Entry 6G90 (electron microscopy, 4.00 A resolution); this record covers chains 1 and E of the 38 polymer chains in the assembly.

# Chain 1
Molecule: U1 snRNA
Source organism: Saccharomyces cerevisiae
Sequence (407 nucleotides; row label = number of the first residue in the row; note: 161 numbers in that range are skipped by the numbering (no residue carries them; nothing is unmodelled there)):
     1 AUACUUACCUUAAGAUAUCAGAGGAGAUCAAGAAGUCCUACUGAUCAAAC
    51 AUGCGCUUCCAAUAGUAGAAGGACGUUAAGCAUUUAUCAUUGAACUAUAA
   101 UUGUUCAUUGAAGUCAUUGAUGCAAACUCCUUGGUCACACACACAUACGG
   151 CGCGGAAGGCGUGUUUGCUGACGUUUCCAUUCCCUUGUUUCAAUCAUUGG
   201 UUAAUCCCUUGAUUCCUUUGGGGAUUUUUGGGUUAAACUGAUUUUUGGGG
   251 CCCUUUGUUUCUUCUGCCUGGAGAAGUUUGACACCAAAUUCAAAUUGGUG
   301 UUAGGGGAGCUGGGGCCUUUCAAAA
   378 NNNNNNNNNNNNNNNNN
   424 NNNNNNNNNNNNNNNNN
   516 UUUUGGAAGGUCUUGGU
   538 CGGGUGGAUCUUAUAAUUUUUGAUUUAUUUU
Disordered / not traced: 62-66, 96-102, 113-114, 145-151, 174-180, 203-235, 260, 267-271, 278-279, 288-294, 565-568
Modified residues: PSU (pseudouridine-5'-monophosphate) at position 5; PSU (pseudouridine-5'-monophosphate) at position 6
From the paper describing this entry:
  - conformationally variable residues (order/disorder transition): A1 to U10

# Chain E
Protein: U1 small nuclear ribonucleoprotein component PRP42
Source organism: Saccharomyces cerevisiae
Reference sequence: Q03776 (PRP42_YEAST); residues 1-544 here = UniProt positions 1-544
Chain sequence (544 residues; numbered 1 to 544; the number before each row is that of its first residue):
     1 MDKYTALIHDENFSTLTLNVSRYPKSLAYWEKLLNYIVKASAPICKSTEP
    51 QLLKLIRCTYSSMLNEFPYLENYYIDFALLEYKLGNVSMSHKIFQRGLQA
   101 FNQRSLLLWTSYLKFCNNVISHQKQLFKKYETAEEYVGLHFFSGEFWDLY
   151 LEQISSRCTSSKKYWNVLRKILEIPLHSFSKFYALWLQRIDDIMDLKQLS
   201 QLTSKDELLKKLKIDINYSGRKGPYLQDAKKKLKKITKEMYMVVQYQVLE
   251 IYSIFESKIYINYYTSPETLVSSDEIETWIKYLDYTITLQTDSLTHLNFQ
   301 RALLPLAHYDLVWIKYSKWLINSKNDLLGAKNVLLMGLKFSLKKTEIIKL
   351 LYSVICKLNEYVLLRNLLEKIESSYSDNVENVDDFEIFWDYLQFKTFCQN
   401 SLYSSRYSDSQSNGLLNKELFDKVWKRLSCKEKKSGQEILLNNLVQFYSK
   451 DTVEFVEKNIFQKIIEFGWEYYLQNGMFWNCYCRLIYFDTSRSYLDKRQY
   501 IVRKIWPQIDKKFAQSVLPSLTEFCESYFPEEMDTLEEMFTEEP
Disordered / not traced: 1, 543-544
UniProt features mapped onto this chain:
  - motif: Lys230 to Lys235 (Nuclear localization signal)

# Interface between chain 1 and chain E
Contacting residue pairs (30):
  A73(1) - Thr159(E)  sugar contact
  C74(1) - Gln123(E)  hydrogen bond to the sugar
  C74(1) - Arg157(E)  hydrogen bond to the sugar
  C74(1) - Thr159(E)  base contact
  G75(1) - Cys158(E)  hydrogen bond to the phosphate
  G75(1) - Thr159(E)  phosphate contact
  G110(1) - Lys54(E)  phosphate contact
  A111(1) - Lys54(E)  salt bridge to the phosphate
  C115(1) - Ser88(E)  sugar contact
  C115(1) - His91(E)  hydrogen bond to the sugar
  C115(1) - Ile120(E)  sugar contact
  A116(1) - Gln95(E)  phosphate contact
  A116(1) - Gln125(E)  hydrogen bond to the sugar
  U118(1) - Lys128(E)  hydrogen bond to the sugar
  G119(1) - Lys128(E)  phosphate contact
  A120(1) - His122(E)  salt bridge to the phosphate
  C129(1) - Gln201(E)  sugar contact
  C130(1) - Lys197(E)  phosphate contact
  C130(1) - Gln198(E)  hydrogen bond to the phosphate
  U131(1) - Gln198(E)  phosphate contact
  C253(1) - Arg221(E)  hydrogen bond to the base
  U254(1) - Met194(E)  base contact
  U254(1) - Asp195(E)  base contact
  U254(1) - Leu196(E)  base contact
  U254(1) - Arg221(E)  salt bridge to the phosphate
  U254(1) - Lys222(E)  hydrogen bond to the base
  U254(1) - Gly223(E)  hydrogen bond to the phosphate
  U256(1) - Met194(E)  hydrogen bond to the base
  U256(1) - Asp195(E)  base contact
  U256(1) - Leu226(E)  base contact
Interface residues without a listed pair, chain 1 (21 interface residues in all): U76, A79, A112, U117, U258
Interface residues without a listed pair, chain E (29 interface residues in all): Asn86, Lys92, Lys124, Ser200, Gly220, Pro224, Gln227

# Summary
21 residues of chain 1 and 29 residues of chain E are in contact; the contacts include 11 hydrogen bonds and 3
salt bridges. Polar pairs include C253(1)-Arg221(E), U254(1)-Lys222(E) and U256(1)-Met194(E). The paper
reports conformational variability at A1(1).
Here chain 1 is U1 snRNA and chain E is U1 small nuclear ribonucleoprotein component PRP42, both from
Saccharomyces cerevisiae. Entry 6G90 (Prespliceosome structure provides insight into spliceosome assembly and
regulation (map A2)) was determined by electron microscopy.
